PDB entry 9MSJ | electron microscopy, 3.10 A resolution | chains M and U of the 8 polymer chains in the assembly

[Chain M]
Protein: RNA polymerase sigma-54 factor
From: Escherichia coli
Reference sequence: P24255 (RP54_ECOLI); residues 1-477 here = UniProt positions 1-477
Sequence (477 residues; numbered 1 to 477; the number before each row is that of its first residue):
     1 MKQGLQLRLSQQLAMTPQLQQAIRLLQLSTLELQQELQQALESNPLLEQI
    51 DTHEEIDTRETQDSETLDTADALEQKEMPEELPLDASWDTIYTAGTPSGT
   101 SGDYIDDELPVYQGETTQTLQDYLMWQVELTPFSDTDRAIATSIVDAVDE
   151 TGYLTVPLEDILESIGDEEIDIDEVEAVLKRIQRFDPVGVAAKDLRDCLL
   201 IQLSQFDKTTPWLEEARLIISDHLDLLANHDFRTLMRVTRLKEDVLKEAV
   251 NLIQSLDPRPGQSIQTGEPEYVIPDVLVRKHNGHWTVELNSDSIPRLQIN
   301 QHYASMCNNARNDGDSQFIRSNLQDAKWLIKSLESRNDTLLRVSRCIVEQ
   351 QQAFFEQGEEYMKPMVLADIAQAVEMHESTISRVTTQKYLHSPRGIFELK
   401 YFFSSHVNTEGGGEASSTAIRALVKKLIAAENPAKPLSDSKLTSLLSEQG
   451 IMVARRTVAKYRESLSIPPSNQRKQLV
Disordered / not traced: 1-88, 305-320, 476-477

[Chain U]
Molecule: dhsU (-60 to +30) non-template strand
Sequence (90 nucleotides; each row starts with the number of its first residue):
     1 CGCAAGTTCCTTAGAATTTCAGTGTCCAGAAATTGGCACGAAAATTGCAA
    51 TAAATACAACGAACAAAAATGGAGGTAAGAGTATGGGTGG
Disordered / not traced: 1-26, 79-90

[How chain M and chain U interact]
Contacting residue pairs (27; chain M residue first):
  Gln301(M) with DC57(U), hydrogen bond to the base
  His302(M) with DC57(U), hydrogen bond to the base; DA58(U), sugar contact; DA59(U), stacking on the base
  Ala304(M) with DC57(U), hydrogen bond to the base
  Leu323(M) with DA56(U), base contact
  Gln324(M) with DA53(U), base contact; DA54(U), base contact
  Asp325(M) with DA53(U), hydrogen bond to the base
  Lys327(M) with DA54(U), base contact; DT55(U), base contact
  Trp328(M) with DT51(U), base contact; DA52(U), base contact; DA53(U), base contact
  Leu367(M) with DA44(U), phosphate contact
  Ser382(M) with DT45(U), hydrogen bond to the phosphate
  Ser438(M) with DT33(U), phosphate contact
  Asp439(M) with DT34(U), phosphate contact
  Ser440(M) with DT33(U), hydrogen bond to the phosphate
  Arg455(M) with DT34(U), base contact; DG35(U), base contact
  Arg456(M) with DG35(U), hydrogen bond to the base; DG36(U), hydrogen bond to the base
  Arg462(M) with DT34(U), phosphate contact; DG35(U), salt bridge to the phosphate
  Glu463(M) with DG35(U), phosphate contact
  Pro469(M) with DT34(U), phosphate contact
Other interface residues (no listed pair), chain M (24 interface residues in all): Tyr303, Lys331, Val366, Ser379, Arg383, Ser470
Other interface residues (no listed pair), chain U (18 interface residues in all): DC37, DT46, DG47

[Summary]
Chain M and chain U form an interface of 24 and 18 residues respectively, with 8 hydrogen bonds, 1 salt bridge
and 1 aromatic stacking contact. Polar contacts include Gln301(M)-DC57(U), His302(M)-DC57(U) and
Ala304(M)-DC57(U).
Here chain M is RNA polymerase sigma-54 factor (Escherichia coli) and chain U is dhsU (-60 to +30)
non-template strand. Entry 9MSJ (de novo SigN RNA polymerase NTP-bound open complex (RPo+2A)) was determined
by electron microscopy, deposited together with 9MSE, 9MSF, 9MSG and 9MSH.
